PDB entry 8RTH | electron microscopy, 2.37 A resolution | chains A and F of the 12 polymer chains in the assembly

[Chain A]
Name: 3-methylcrotonyl-CoA carboxylase, putative
Organism: Trypanosoma brucei
Reference sequence: Q57YQ4 (Q57YQ4_TRYB2); residue numbers follow UniProt; this construct covers 1-678
Sequence (678 residues; row label = number of the first residue in the row):
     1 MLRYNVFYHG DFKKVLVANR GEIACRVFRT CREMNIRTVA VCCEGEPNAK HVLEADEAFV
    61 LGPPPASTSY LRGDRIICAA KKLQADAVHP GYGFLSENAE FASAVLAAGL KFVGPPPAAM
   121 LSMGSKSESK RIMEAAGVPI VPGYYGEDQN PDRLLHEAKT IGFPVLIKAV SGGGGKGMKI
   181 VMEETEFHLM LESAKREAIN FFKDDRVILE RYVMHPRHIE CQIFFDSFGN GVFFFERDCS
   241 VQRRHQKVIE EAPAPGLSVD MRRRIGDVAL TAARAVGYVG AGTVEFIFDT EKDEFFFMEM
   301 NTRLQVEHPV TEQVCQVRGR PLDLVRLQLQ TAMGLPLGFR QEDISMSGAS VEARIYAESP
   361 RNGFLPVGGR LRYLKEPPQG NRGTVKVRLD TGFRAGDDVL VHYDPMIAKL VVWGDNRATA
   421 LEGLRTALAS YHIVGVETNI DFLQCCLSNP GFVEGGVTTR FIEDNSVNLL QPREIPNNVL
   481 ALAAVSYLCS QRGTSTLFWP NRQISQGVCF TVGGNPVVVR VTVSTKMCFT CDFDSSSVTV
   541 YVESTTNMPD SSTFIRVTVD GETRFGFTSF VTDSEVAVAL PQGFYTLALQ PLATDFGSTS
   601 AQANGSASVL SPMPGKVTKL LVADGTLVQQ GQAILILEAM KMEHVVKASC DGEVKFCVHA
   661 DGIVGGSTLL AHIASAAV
Not modelled in the structure: 1-10, 314, 678
Covalently attached groups: 5-(hexahydro-2-oxo-1H-thieno[3,4-d]imidazol-6-yl)pentanal (BTI) linked to Lys641
What the authors report for this chain:
  - catalytic residues: Arg303, Glu307, Arg354 (proposed by the authors, not directly observed)
  - contacts within the chain: Glu250-Arg354 (salt bridge)
  - binding site for the ligand BTI: Met640, Lys641
  - post-translational modification sites: Lys641

[Chain F]
Name: methylcrotonoyl-CoA carboxylase
Organism: Trypanosoma brucei
Notes: EC 6.4.1.4
Reference sequence: Q385A6 (Q385A6_TRYB2); residues 1-612 here = UniProt positions 1-612
Sequence (612 residues; row label = number of the first residue in the row):
     1 MKSFCRLGKV CGCSVSVVFS HRVFALGPRR DYSTSEVPLG SSQVPKGDPR KEQKGGNMSE
    61 VYLFHPAQYE SAPATTRPNV LHYPAESTNP EFKANTERMK ALTAELRRRV QVIVDGDSEA
   121 DKRARDRHIS RGKLLVHQRI EKLVDPMSPF LELSQLAGGD LYPGEACHRG GILTGIGVVH
   181 GMRVMIVAND ATVKGGTYYP ITVKKHLRAQ RIAEENRLPC IYLVDSGGAN LGMQGDVFPD
   241 EQHFGRIFFN QANMSAKGIA QIATVMGSCT AGGAYVPAMS DESIIVKGNG TIFLGGPPLV
   301 FAATGEEVTP EELGGADVHC RASGVTDYFA TDDLHALYLT RRIVANLNRN DCERPCRGRE
   361 FTPPLYDPSE IGGFIPDMGA DVVKGFDVRA VIARLVDGSE FDEFKKLYGD TLVCGFARFE
   421 GMLVGIVANN GILYSESALK GAHFVELCSH RNIPLLFLQN ITGFMVGKTY EEGGIAKNGA
   481 KLVTAVSTTH VPKITIIIGG SYGAGNYGMC GRAFGPRFLF MWPNARISVM GGNQAATVLA
   541 LTNSKLRENE VQDFKAKVRS KYEYEGSCYY STARLWDDGV IAPEDTRAVV VQALLSTLSA
   601 PCGETKFGVF RM
Not modelled in the structure: 1-59, 602-612
Ligand contacts:
  - BTI (5-(hexahydro-2-oxo-1H-thieno[3,4-d]imidazol-6-yl)pentanal), molecule 1: Leu299, Ala302, Ala303
  - BTI, molecule 2: Ile432, Thr462, Gly463, Phe464, Val466, Asn533, Gln534, Thr537
What the authors report for this chain:
  - binding site for BTI: Leu299, Ala303, Ile432, Thr462, Phe464, Val466, Gln534

[How chain A and chain F interact]
Residue-residue contacts - 28 pairs, chain A then chain F:
  Tyr487(A) - Gln68(F)
  Cys509(A) - Leu63(F)  hydrogen bond (side chain-backbone)
  Asp573(A) - Pro73(F)
  Gln590(A) - Phe64(F)
  Pro591(A) - Phe64(F)
  Leu592(A) - Phe64(F)  hydrophobic
  Leu592(A) - Gln68(F)
  Leu592(A) - Tyr69(F)  hydrophobic
  Leu592(A) - Ala72(F)  hydrophobic
  Ala593(A) - Tyr69(F)  hydrogen bond (backbone-side chain)
  Thr594(A) - Thr76(F)
  Phe596(A) - Tyr69(F)  hydrophobic
  Met613(A) - Tyr434(F)
  Met613(A) - Met465(F)  hydrophobic
  Glu638(A) - Val382(F)
  Met640(A) - Met465(F)  hydrophobic
  Lys641(A) - Asp381(F)
  Lys641(A) - Val382(F)
  Lys641(A) - Val383(F)
  Lys641(A) - Thr537(F)
  Met642(A) - Val382(F)
  Met642(A) - Val383(F)
  Met642(A) - Ile432(F)  hydrophobic
  Met642(A) - Thr462(F)
  Glu643(A) - Val382(F)
  Glu643(A) - Val383(F)  hydrogen bond (backbone-backbone)
  Glu643(A) - Lys384(F)  salt bridge
  Glu643(A) - Gly385(F)
Interface residues without a listed pair, chain F (20 interface residues in all): Ser71, Pro78, Asn533
The authors on this interface:
  - specific contacts: Leu592(A)-Tyr69(F)

[Summary]
15 residues of chain A and 20 residues of chain F are in contact, with 3 hydrogen bonds and 1 salt bridge.
Polar pairs include Glu643(A)-Lys384(F), Cys509(A)-Leu63(F) and Ala593(A)-Tyr69(F). The paper describes a
contact between Leu592(A) and Tyr69(F). The paper reports catalytic residues Arg303(A), Glu307(A) and
Arg354(A); a binding site for BTI at Leu299(F), Ala303(F) and Ile432(F) among others.
Chain A is 3-methylcrotonyl-CoA carboxylase, putative and chain F is methylcrotonoyl-CoA carboxylase, both
from Trypanosoma brucei; the structure, Trypanosoma brucei 3-methylcrotonyl-CoA carboxylase, was determined by
electron microscopy.
